6WYV - chains I and L of the 8 polymer chains in the assembly; structure by electron microscopy, 2.75 A resolution.

== Chain I ==
Molecule: 23S ribosomal RNA
From: Escherichia coli
Sequence (2904 nucleotides; row label = number of the first residue in the row):
     1 GGUUAAGCGACUAAGCGUACACGGUGGAUGCCCUGGCAGUCAGAGGCGAU
    51 GAAGGACGUGCUAAUCUGCGAUAAGCGUCGGUAAGGUGAUAUGAACCGUU
   101 AUAACCGGCGAUUUCCGAAUGGGGAAACCCAGUGUGUUUCGACACACUAU
   151 CAUUAACUGAAUCCAUAGGUUAAUGAGGCGAACCGGGGGAACUGAAACAU
   201 CUAAGUACCCCGAGGAAAAGAAAUCAACCGAGAUUCCCCCAGUAGCGGCG
   251 AGCGAACGGGGAGCAGCCCAGAGCCUGAAUCAGUGUGUGUGUUAGUGGAA
   301 GCGUCUGGAAAGGCGCGCGAUACAGGGUGACAGCCCCGUACACAAAAAUG
   351 CACAUGCUGUGAGCUCGAUGAGUAGGGCGGGACACGUGGUAUCCUGUCUG
   401 AAUAUGGGGGGACCAUCCUCCAAGGCUAAAUACUCCUGACUGACCGAUAG
   451 UGAACCAGUACCGUGAGGGAAAGGCGAAAAGAACCCCGGCGAGGGGAGUG
   501 AAAAAGAACCUGAAACCGUGUACGUACAAGCAGUGGGAGCACGCUUAGGC
   551 GUGUGACUGCGUACCUUUUGUAUAAUGGGUCAGCGACUUAUAUUCUGUAG
   601 CAAGGUUAACCGAAUAGGGGAGCCGAAGGGAAACCGAGUCUUAACUGGGC
   651 GUUAAGUUGCAGGGUAUAGACCCGAAACCCGGUGAUCUAGCCAUGGGCAG
   701 GUUGAAGGUUGGGUAACACUAACUGGAGGACCGAACCGACUAAUGUUGAA
   751 AAAUUAGCGGAUGACUUGUGGCUGGGGGUGAAAGGCCAAUCAAACCGGGA
   801 GAUAGCUGGUUCUCCCCGAAAGCUAUUUAGGUAGCGCCUCGUGAAUUCAU
   851 CUCCGGGGGUAGAGCACUGUUUCGGCAAGGGGGUCAUCCCGACUUACCAA
   901 CCCGAUGCAAACUGCGAAUACCGGAGAAUGUUAUCACGGGAGACACACGG
   951 CGGGUGCUAACGUCCGUCGUGAAGAGGGAAACAACCCAGACCGCCAGCUA
  1001 AGGUCCCAAAGUCAUGGUUAAGUGGGAAACGAUGUGGGAAGGCCCAGACA
  1051 GCCAGGAUGUUGGCUUAGAAGCAGCCAUCAUUUAAAGAAAGCGUAAUAGC
  1101 UCACUGGUCGAGUCGGCCUGCGCGGAAGAUGUAACGGGGCUAAACCAUGC
  1151 ACCGAAGCUGCGGCAGCGACGCUUAUGCGUUGUUGGGUAGGGGAGCGUUC
  1201 UGUAAGCCUGCGAAGGUGUGCUGUGAGGCAUGCUGGAGGUAUCAGAAGUG
  1251 CGAAUGCUGACAUAAGUAACGAUAAAGCGGGUGAAAAGCCCGCUCGCCGG
  1301 AAGACCAAGGGUUCCUGUCCAACGUUAAUCGGGGCAGGGUGAGUCGACCC
  1351 CUAAGGCGAGGCCGAAAGGCGUAGUCGAUGGGAAACAGGUUAAUAUUCCU
  1401 GUACUUGGUGUUACUGCGAAGGGGGGACGGAGAAGGCUAUGUUGGCCGGG
  1451 CGACGGUUGUCCCGGUUUAAGCGUGUAGGCUGGUUUUCCAGGCAAAUCCG
  1501 GAAAAUCAAGGCUGAGGCGUGAUGACGAGGCACUACGGUGCUGAAGCAAC
  1551 AAAUGCCCUGCUUCCAGGAAAAGCCUCUAAGCAUCAGGUAACAUCAAAUC
  1601 GUACCCCAAACCGACACAGGUGGUCAGGUAGAGAAUACCAAGGCGCUUGA
  1651 GAGAACUCGGGUGAAGGAACUAGGCAAAAUGGUGCCGUAACUUCGGGAGA
  1701 AGGCACGCUGAUAUGUAGGUGAGGUCCCUCGCGGAUGGAGCUGAAAUCAG
  1751 UCGAAGAUACCAGCUGGCUGCAACUGUUUAUUAAAAACACAGCACUGUGC
  1801 AAACACGAAAGUGGACGUAUACGGUGUGACGCCUGCCCGGUGCCGGAAGG
  1851 UUAAUUGAUGGGGUUAGCGCAAGCGAAGCUCUUGAUCGAAGCCCCGGUAA
  1901 ACGGCGGCCGUAACXAUAACGGUCCUAAGGUAGCGAAAUUCCUUGUCGGG
  1951 UAAGUUCCGACXUGCACGAAUGGCGUAAUGAUGGCCAGGCUGUCUCCACC
  2001 CGAGACUCAGUGAAAUUGAACUCGCUGUGAAGAUGCAGUGUACCCGCGGC
  2051 AAGACGGAAAGACCCCGUXAACCUUUACUAUAGCUUGACACUGAACAUUG
  2101 AGCCUUGAUGUGUAGGAUAGGUGGGAGGCUUUGAAGUGUGGACGCCAGUC
  2151 UGCAUGGAGCCGACCUUGAAAUACCACCCUUUAAUGUUUGAUGUUCUAAC
  2201 GUUGACCCGUAAUCCGGGUUGCGGACAGUGUCUGGUGGGUAGUUUGACUG
  2251 GGGCGGUCUCCUCCUAAAGAGUAACGGAGGAGCACGAAGGUUGGCUAAUC
  2301 CUGGUCGGACAUCAGGAGGUUAGUGCAAUGGCAUAAGCCAGCUUGACUGC
  2351 GAGCGUGACGGCGCGAGCAGGUGCGAAAGCAGGUCAUAGUGAUCCGGUGG
  2401 UUCUGAAUGGAAGGGCCAUCGCUCAACGGAUAAAAGGUACUCCGGGGAUA
  2451 ACAGGCUGAUACCGCCCAAGAGUUCAUAUCGACGGCGGUGUUUGGCACCU
  2501 CGAUGUCGGCUCAUCACAUCCUGGGGCUGAAGUAGGUCCCAAGGGUAUGG
  2551 CUGUUCGCCAUUUAAAGUGGUACGCGAGCUGGGUUUAGAACGUCGUGAGA
  2601 CAGUUCGGUCCCUAUCUGCCGUGGGCGCUGGAGAACUGAGGGGGGCUGCU
  2651 CCUAGUACGAGAGGACCGGAGUGGACGCAUCACUGGUGUUCGGGUUGUCA
  2701 UGCCAAUGGCACUGCCCGGUAGCUAAAUGCGGAAGAGAUAAGUGCUGAAA
  2751 GCAUCUAAGCACGAAACUUGCCCCGAGAUGAGUUCUCCCUGACCCUUUAA
  2801 GGGUCCUGAAGGAACGUUGAAGACGACGACGUUGAUAGGCCGGGUGUGUA
  2851 AGCGCAGCGAUGCGUUGAGCUAACCGGUACUAAUGAACCGUGAGGCUUAA
  2901 CCUU
Disordered / not traced: 886-891, 2030
Modified positions: 1MG (1N-methylguanosine-5'-monophosphate) at position 745, PSU (pseudouridine-5'-monophosphate) at position 746, 5MU (5-methyluridine 5'-monophosphate) at position 747, PSU (pseudouridine-5'-monophosphate) at position 955, 6MZ (N6-methyladenosine-5'-monophosphate) at position 1618, 2MG (2N-methylguanosine-5'-monophosphate) at position 1835, PSU (pseudouridine-5'-monophosphate) at position 1911, 3TD ((1S)-1,4-anhydro-1-(3-methyl-2,4-dioxo-1,2,3,4-tetrahydropyrimidin-5-yl)-5-O-phosphono-D-ribitol) at position 1915, PSU (pseudouridine-5'-monophosphate) at position 1917, 5MU (5-methyluridine 5'-monophosphate) at position 1939, 5MC (5-methylcytidine-5'-monophosphate) at position 1962, G7M (N7-methyl-guanosine-5'-monophosphate) at position 2069, OMG (o2'-methylguanosine-5'-monophosphate) at position 2251, 2MG (2N-methylguanosine-5'-monophosphate) at position 2445, PSU (pseudouridine-5'-monophosphate) at position 2457, OMC (o2'-methylycytidine-5'-monophosphate) at position 2498, 2MA (2-methyladenosine-5'-monophosphate) at position 2503, PSU (pseudouridine-5'-monophosphate) at position 2504, OMU (o2'-methyluridine 5'-monophosphate) at position 2552, PSU (pseudouridine-5'-monophosphate) at position 2580, PSU (pseudouridine-5'-monophosphate) at position 2605
Glycans and other covalent adducts: covalent link PSU_1911/A1918
Residues lining bound ligands: O7S ((3R,4R,5E,10E,12E,14S,16R,26aR)-16-fluoro-14-hydroxy-12-methyl-3-(propan-2-yl)-4-(prop-2-en-1-yl)-3,4,8,9,14,15,16,17,24,25,26,26a-dodecahydro-1H,7H,22H-21,18-(azeno)pyrrolo[2,1-c][1,8,4,19]dioxadiazacyclotetracosine-1,7,22-trione): G2061, A2062, C2063, A2451, C2452, 2MA_2503, PSU_2504, G2505, U2506, U2585, U2586

== Chain L ==
Molecule: 50S ribosomal protein L15
From: Escherichia coli
UniProt: A0A037Y8L6 (A0A037Y8L6_ECOLX); residues 1-144 here = UniProt positions 1-144
Amino-acid sequence (144 residues; row label = number of the first residue in the row):
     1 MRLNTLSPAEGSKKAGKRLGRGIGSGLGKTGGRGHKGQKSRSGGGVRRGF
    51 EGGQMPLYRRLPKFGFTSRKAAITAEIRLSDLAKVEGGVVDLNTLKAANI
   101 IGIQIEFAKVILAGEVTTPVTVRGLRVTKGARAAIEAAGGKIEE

== Interface between chain I and chain L ==
Pairs across the interface (163; chain I residue first):
  A195(I) / Arg-47(L)  hydrogen bond to the phosphate
  A196(I) / Gln-38(L)  hydrogen bond to the base
  A196(I) / Arg-47(L)  salt bridge to the phosphate
  A196(I) / Phe-50(L)  base contact
  A244(I) / Thr-67(L)  hydrogen bond to the phosphate
  G245(I) / Thr-67(L)  hydrogen bond to the phosphate
  C249(I) / Lys-63(L)  hydrogen bond to the sugar
  G250(I) / Tyr-58(L)  hydrogen bond to the phosphate
  G250(I) / Arg-59(L)  phosphate contact
  A251(I) / Arg-47(L)  sugar contact
  A251(I) / Tyr-58(L)  hydrogen bond to the phosphate
  C257(I) / Gln-104(L)  base contact
  G258(I) / Gln-104(L)  sugar contact
  U566(I) / Lys-29(L)  salt bridge to the phosphate
  U567(I) / Lys-29(L)  salt bridge to the phosphate
  U567(I) / His-35(L)  salt bridge to the phosphate
  U567(I) / Lys-36(L)  hydrogen bond to the phosphate
  U568(I) / Lys-36(L)  salt bridge to the phosphate
  A586(I) / Arg-21(L)  base contact
  C587(I) / Leu-19(L)  sugar contact
  C587(I) / Arg-33(L)  hydrogen bond to the base
  G597(I) / Gly-11(L)  hydrogen bond to the sugar
  U598(I) / Ala-9(L)  sugar contact
  U598(I) / Glu-10(L)  sugar contact
  U598(I) / Gly-11(L)  sugar contact
  U598(I) / Ser-12(L)  sugar contact
  A621(I) / Asn-99(L)  hydrogen bond to the phosphate
  G622(I) / Asn-99(L)  hydrogen bond to the phosphate
  G622(I) / Ile-103(L)  phosphate contact
  A626(I) / Arg-78(L)  hydrogen bond to the sugar
  A627(I) / Glu-76(L)  hydrogen bond to the sugar
  A627(I) / Arg-78(L)  salt bridge to the phosphate
  A627(I) / Ile-111(L)  base contact
  A627(I) / Leu-112(L)  hydrogen bond to the base
  A627(I) / Ala-113(L)  base contact
  A631(I) / Phe-64(L)  sugar contact
  A631(I) / Gly-65(L)  sugar contact
  A631(I) / Phe-66(L)  hydrogen bond to the sugar
  A632(I) / Phe-66(L)  sugar contact
  A632(I) / Ser-68(L)  phosphate contact
  A633(I) / Ser-68(L)  hydrogen bond to the phosphate
  A633(I) / Lys-70(L)  phosphate contact
  A633(I) / Ala-71(L)  phosphate contact
  C634(I) / Lys-70(L)  phosphate contact
  C634(I) / Arg-126(L)  salt bridge to the phosphate
  C635(I) / Lys-109(L)  salt bridge to the phosphate
  C635(I) / Arg-126(L)  salt bridge to the phosphate
  C635(I) / Lys-129(L)  phosphate contact
  G636(I) / Glu-76(L)  hydrogen bond to the base
  G636(I) / Lys-109(L)  salt bridge to the phosphate
  G636(I) / Ile-111(L)  base contact
  G636(I) / Thr-128(L)  phosphate contact
  G636(I) / Lys-129(L)  salt bridge to the phosphate
  A637(I) / Ile-111(L)  phosphate contact
  A637(I) / Leu-112(L)  hydrogen bond to the phosphate
  A637(I) / Thr-128(L)  hydrogen bond to the phosphate
  A637(I) / Gly-130(L)  phosphate contact
  A661(I) / Ser-12(L)  sugar contact
  A661(I) / Lys-14(L)  hydrogen bond to the sugar
  G662(I) / Lys-14(L)  sugar contact
  G662(I) / Ala-15(L)  sugar contact
  G662(I) / Gly-16(L)  phosphate contact
  G663(I) / Gly-16(L)  phosphate contact
  G663(I) / Lys-17(L)  hydrogen bond to the phosphate
  G664(I) / Lys-17(L)  salt bridge to the phosphate
  A666(I) / Val-46(L)  phosphate contact
  A666(I) / Arg-48(L)  sugar contact
  A670(I) / Ser-42(L)  sugar contact
  A670(I) / Gly-43(L)  sugar contact
  C671(I) / Arg-33(L)  salt bridge to the phosphate
  C671(I) / Ser-40(L)  hydrogen bond to the base
  C671(I) / Arg-41(L)  base contact
  C671(I) / Ser-42(L)  phosphate contact
  C671(I) / Gly-43(L)  hydrogen bond to the phosphate
  C672(I) / Ser-42(L)  hydrogen bond to the phosphate
  G805(I) / Gln-38(L)  sugar contact
  G805(I) / Arg-41(L)  phosphate contact
  C806(I) / Gly-37(L)  phosphate contact
  C806(I) / Arg-41(L)  salt bridge to the phosphate
  U807(I) / Lys-36(L)  salt bridge to the phosphate
  U807(I) / Arg-41(L)  salt bridge to the phosphate
  G808(I) / Lys-36(L)  salt bridge to the phosphate
  U810(I) / Gly-20(L)  hydrogen bond to the sugar
  U810(I) / Thr-30(L)  base contact
  U811(I) / Gly-20(L)  phosphate contact
  U811(I) / Arg-21(L)  hydrogen bond to the sugar
  U811(I) / Gly-22(L)  hydrogen bond to the phosphate
  C812(I) / Arg-21(L)  base contact
  C812(I) / Gly-22(L)  phosphate contact
  C812(I) / Ile-23(L)  phosphate contact
  U813(I) / Gly-22(L)  phosphate contact
  U813(I) / Ile-23(L)  hydrogen bond to the phosphate
  U813(I) / Gly-24(L)  hydrogen bond to the phosphate
  U813(I) / Ser-25(L)  base contact
  C814(I) / Gly-24(L)  hydrogen bond to the base
  A825(I) / Gln-54(L)  hydrogen bond to the sugar
  U826(I) / Gly-53(L)  hydrogen bond to the sugar
  U826(I) / Gln-54(L)  sugar contact
  G831(I) / Gly-37(L)  phosphate contact
  G831(I) / Gln-38(L)  hydrogen bond to the sugar
  U832(I) / Gly-37(L)  phosphate contact
  U832(I) / Gln-38(L)  hydrogen bond to the phosphate
  U832(I) / Lys-39(L)  phosphate contact
  U832(I) / Phe-50(L)  sugar contact
  U832(I) / Gly-52(L)  base contact
  A833(I) / Lys-39(L)  salt bridge to the phosphate
  A833(I) / Phe-50(L)  sugar contact
  A833(I) / Glu-51(L)  sugar contact
  G942(I) / Gly-32(L)  sugar contact
  G942(I) / Gly-34(L)  phosphate contact
  G942(I) / Lys-39(L)  salt bridge to the phosphate
  A943(I) / Gly-34(L)  phosphate contact
  A943(I) / His-35(L)  hydrogen bond to the phosphate
  A1189(I) / Thr-30(L)  phosphate contact
  A1189(I) / Gly-34(L)  phosphate contact
  G1190(I) / Thr-30(L)  hydrogen bond to the phosphate
  G1190(I) / Gly-31(L)  phosphate contact
  G1190(I) / Gly-32(L)  hydrogen bond to the phosphate
  G1190(I) / Arg-33(L)  hydrogen bond to the phosphate
  G1190(I) / Gly-34(L)  hydrogen bond to the phosphate
  G1191(I) / Lys-17(L)  salt bridge to the phosphate
  G1191(I) / Gly-32(L)  phosphate contact
  G1192(I) / Lys-17(L)  salt bridge to the phosphate
  G1193(I) / Lys-14(L)  salt bridge to the phosphate
  G1202(I) / Leu-3(L)  base contact
  U1203(I) / Leu-3(L)  sugar contact
  U1203(I) / Asn-4(L)  hydrogen bond to the sugar
  U1242(I) / Asn-4(L)  base contact
  C1243(I) / Leu-3(L)  base contact
  C1243(I) / Asn-4(L)  sugar contact
  C1243(I) / Thr-5(L)  sugar contact
  C1243(I) / Leu-6(L)  hydrogen bond to the sugar
  A1244(I) / Leu-6(L)  sugar contact
  A1244(I) / Ser-7(L)  hydrogen bond to the phosphate
  A1244(I) / Pro-8(L)  phosphate contact
  G1245(I) / Lys-13(L)  salt bridge to the phosphate
  U1249(I) / Arg-18(L)  hydrogen bond to the base
  G1250(I) / Arg-18(L)  salt bridge to the phosphate
  G1250(I) / Arg-21(L)  salt bridge to the phosphate
  A2358(I) / Gln-54(L)  hydrogen bond to the base
  C2359(I) / Arg-60(L)  hydrogen bond to the base
  G2360(I) / Arg-60(L)  hydrogen bond to the sugar
  G2360(I) / Leu-61(L)  sugar contact
  A2392(I) / Met-55(L)  base contact
  A2392(I) / Arg-60(L)  hydrogen bond to the sugar
  U2393(I) / Arg-59(L)  hydrogen bond to the sugar
  U2393(I) / Arg-60(L)  sugar contact
  U2393(I) / Leu-61(L)  phosphate contact
  U2393(I) / Pro-62(L)  phosphate contact
  C2394(I) / Pro-62(L)  phosphate contact
  C2394(I) / Lys-63(L)  hydrogen bond to the phosphate
  C2395(I) / Lys-63(L)  salt bridge to the phosphate
  U2404(I) / Ser-68(L)  sugar contact
  A2406(I) / Arg-69(L)  hydrogen bond to the base
  G2414(I) / Phe-66(L)  base contact
  G2415(I) / Gly-65(L)  hydrogen bond to the phosphate
  G2415(I) / Phe-66(L)  sugar contact
  C2416(I) / Phe-64(L)  phosphate contact
  C2416(I) / Gly-65(L)  hydrogen bond to the phosphate
  G2428(I) / Gln-54(L)  base contact
  G2428(I) / Met-55(L)  sugar contact
  G2428(I) / Arg-60(L)  base contact
  G2429(I) / Met-55(L)  base contact
Also at the interface, not in a pair above, chain I (89 interface residues in all): G252, U588, G620, C660, U828, A941, A1241, A1246, C2403, G2405, A2448
Also at the interface, not in a pair above, chain L (79 interface residues in all): Gly-28, Gly-44, Leu-57, Asp-81, Val-127

== Summary ==
89 residues of chain I face 79 of chain L across their interface, with 53 hydrogen bonds and 26 salt bridges.
Among the polar pairs are A196(I)/Gln-38(L), C587(I)/Arg-33(L) and A627(I)/Leu-112(L). Chain I binds compound
O7S.
Here chain I is 23S ribosomal RNA and chain L is 50S ribosomal protein L15, both from Escherichia coli. Entry
6WYV (E. coli 50S ribosome bound to compounds 47 and VS1) was determined by electron microscopy (same
publication as 6PC5, 6PC6, 6PC7, 6PC8, 6PCH, 6PCQ and 3 further entries).
